PDB entry 5H0B | X-ray diffraction, 1.65 A resolution | chain A

Chain A:
Molecule: Tyrosine-protein kinase HCK
Source organism: Homo sapiens
Notes: EC 2.7.10.2
UniProtKB: P08631 (HCK_HUMAN); residues 86-531 here correspond to UniProt positions 81-526 (UniProt number = residue number - 5)
Amino-acid sequence (454 residues; each row starts with the number of its first residue):
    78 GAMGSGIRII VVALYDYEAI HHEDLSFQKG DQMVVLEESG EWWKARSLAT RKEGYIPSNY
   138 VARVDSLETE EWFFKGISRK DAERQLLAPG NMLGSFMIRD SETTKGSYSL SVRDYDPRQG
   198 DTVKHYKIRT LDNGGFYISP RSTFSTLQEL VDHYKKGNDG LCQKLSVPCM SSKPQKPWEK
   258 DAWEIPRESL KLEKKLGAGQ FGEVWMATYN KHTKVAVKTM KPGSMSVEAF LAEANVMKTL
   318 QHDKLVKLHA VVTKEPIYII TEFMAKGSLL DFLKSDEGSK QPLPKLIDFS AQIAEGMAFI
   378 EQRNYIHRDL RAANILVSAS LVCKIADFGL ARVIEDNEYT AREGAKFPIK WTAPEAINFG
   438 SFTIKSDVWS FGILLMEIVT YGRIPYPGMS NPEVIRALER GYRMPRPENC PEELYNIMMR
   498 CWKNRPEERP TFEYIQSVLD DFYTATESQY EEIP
Disordered / not traced: 78-84
Differences from the reference sequence: expression tag (78-84); linker (85); engineered mutation E528 (Gln523 in P08631), E529 (Gln524 in P08631), I530 (Gln525 in P08631)
Modified residues: Y527 (O-phosphotyrosine; PTR)
Small-molecule neighbours: OOQ ((2S)-2-[[4-[4-azanyl-5-(4-phenoxyphenyl)pyrrolo[2,3-d]pyrimidin-7-yl]cyclohexyl]azaniumyl]-4-methyl-pentanoate): L273, G274, A275, V281, A293, K295, M314, V323, L325, I336, T338, E339, F340, M341, G344, S345, D348, L393, A403, D404, F405, L407
UniProt features mapped onto this chain:
  - active site: D386 (Proton acceptor)
  - binding site (ATP): L273 to V281, K295
  - modified residue: T207 (Phosphothreonine), Y214 (Phosphotyrosine), Y416 (Phosphotyrosine), S467 (Phosphoserine), Y527 (Phosphotyrosine)

Summary:
Ligands of chain A: compound OOQ. Curated annotation (UniProt) lists active-site residue D386 and 10
ATP-binding residues.
Chain A is Tyrosine-protein kinase HCK (Homo sapiens); the structure, Crystal structure of HCK complexed with
a pyrrolo-pyrimidine inhibitor
(S)-2-(((1r,4S)-4-(4-amino-5-(4-phenoxyphenyl)-7H-pyrrolo[2,3-d]pyrimidin-7-yl)cyclohexyl)amino)-4-methylpentanoic
acid, was determined by X-ray diffraction (same publication as 5H09, 5H0E, 5H0G and 5H0H).
